5CZ5 - chains F and G of the 28 polymer chains in the assembly; structure by X-ray diffraction, 2.80 A resolution.

== Chain F ==
Protein: Probable proteasome subunit alpha type-7
Organism: Saccharomyces cerevisiae (strain ATCC 204508 / S288c)
Notes: EC 3.4.25.1
Reference sequence: P21242 (PSA7_YEAST); residues -3 to 284 here correspond to UniProt positions 1-288 (UniProt number = residue number + 4)
Amino-acid sequence (288 residues; row label = number of the first residue in the row; numbers below 1 keep their minus sign (Met-3 is residue -3)):
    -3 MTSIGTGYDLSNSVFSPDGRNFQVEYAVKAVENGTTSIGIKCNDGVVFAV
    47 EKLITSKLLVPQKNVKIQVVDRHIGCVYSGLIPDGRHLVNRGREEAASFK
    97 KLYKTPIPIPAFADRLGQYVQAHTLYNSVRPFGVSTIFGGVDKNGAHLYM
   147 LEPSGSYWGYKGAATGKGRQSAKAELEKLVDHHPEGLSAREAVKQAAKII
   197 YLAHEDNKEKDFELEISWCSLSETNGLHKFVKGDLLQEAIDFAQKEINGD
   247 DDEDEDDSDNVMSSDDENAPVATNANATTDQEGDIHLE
Unresolved in the structure: -3 to 1, 245-284
Swiss-Prot annotation at these positions:
  - modified residue: Thr-2 (N-acetylthreonine)

== Chain G ==
Protein: Proteasome subunit alpha type-1
Organism: Saccharomyces cerevisiae (strain ATCC 204508 / S288c)
Notes: EC 3.4.25.1
Reference sequence: P21243 (PSA1_YEAST); residues -8 to 243 here correspond to UniProt positions 1-252 (UniProt number = residue number + 9)
Amino-acid sequence (252 residues; row label = number of the first residue in the row; numbers below 1 keep their minus sign (Met-8 is residue -8)):
    -8 MSGAAAASAAGYDRHITIFSPEGRLYQVEYAFKATNQTNINSLAVRGKDC
    42 TVVISQKKVPDKLLDPTTVSYIFCISRTIGMVVNGPIPDARNAALRAKAE
    92 AAEFRYKYGYDMPCDVLAKRMANLSQIYTQRAYMRPLGVILTFVSVDEEL
   142 GPSIYKTDPAGYYVGYKATATGPKQQEITTNLENHFKKSKIDHINEESWE
   192 KVVEFAITHMIDALGTEFSKNDLEVGVATKDKFFTLSAENIEERLVAIAE
   242 QD
Unresolved in the structure: -8 to 1, 243
Metal / ion sites: Mg2+: Thr8, Tyr119, Arg122, Met125

== Chain F / chain G interface ==
Pairs across the interface (64; chain F residue first):
  Thr2(F) with His6(G), hydrogen bond (backbone-side chain)
  Gly3(F) with His6(G)
  Tyr4(F) with Arg5(G); His6(G); Tyr21(G)
  Ser9(F) with Arg126(G)
  Val10(F) with His6(G); Gln18(G)
  Phe11(F) with Gln18(G), hydrogen bond (backbone-side chain); Tyr21(G); Ala22(G), hydrophobic; Ala25(G), hydrophobic; Arg126(G); Pro127(G); Gly129(G)
  Ser12(F) with Tyr21(G)
  Pro13(F) with Tyr21(G), hydrophobic; Lys24(G), hydrogen bond (backbone-side chain)
  Asp14(F) with Lys24(G)
  Gly15(F) with Tyr21(G); Ala25(G)
  Lys37(F) with Asp56(G), salt bridge
  Asp110(F) with Arg82(G)
  Gln114(F) with Arg82(G), hydrogen bond (side chain-backbone); Asn83(G); Leu86(G)
  Gln117(F) with Pro79(G); Asp80(G); Asn83(G), hydrogen bond; Arg126(G), hydrogen bond
  Thr120(F) with Arg126(G), hydrogen bond (backbone-side chain)
  Leu121(F) with Tyr124(G); Arg126(G), hydrogen bond (backbone-backbone); Leu128(G), hydrophobic
  Tyr122(F) with Tyr124(G); Met125(G), hydrophobic
  Ser150(F) with Pro79(G)
  Gly151(F) with Pro79(G)
  Ser152(F) with Ile78(G); Pro79(G)
  Tyr153(F) with Arg82(G), hydrogen bond (backbone-side chain)
  Trp154(F) with Leu55(G), hydrophobic; Thr59(G); Val60(G), hydrophobic; Ser61(G); Tyr62(G); Ile78(G), hydrophobic; Arg82(G)
  Gly155(F) with Leu55(G); Asp56(G), hydrogen bond (backbone-backbone); Thr59(G), hydrogen bond (backbone-side chain)
  Tyr156(F) with Leu54(G); Leu55(G); Asp56(G)
  Lys157(F) with Lys53(G); Leu54(G), hydrogen bond (backbone-backbone); Leu55(G)
  Gly158(F) with Leu54(G), hydrogen bond (backbone-backbone)
  Lys169(F) with Leu54(G)
  Leu172(F) with Leu54(G)
  Glu173(F) with Lys53(G), salt bridge; Leu54(G)
  Val176(F) with Leu54(G), hydrophobic
  Asp177(F) with Lys53(G), salt bridge
Interface residues without a listed pair, chain F (32 interface residues in all): Tyr145
Interface residues without a listed pair, chain G (29 interface residues in all): Asp52, Pro57

== Summary ==
Chain F and chain G form an interface of 32 and 29 residues respectively; the contacts include 13 hydrogen
bonds and 3 salt bridges. Polar contacts include Lys37(F)-Asp56(G), Glu173(F)-Lys53(G) and Asp177(F)-Lys53(G).
Thr8(G), Tyr119(G), Arg122(G) and Met125(G) form the Mg2+ site.
Chain F is Probable proteasome subunit alpha type-7 and chain G is Proteasome subunit alpha type-1, both from
Saccharomyces cerevisiae (strain ATCC 204508 / S288c); the structure, Yeast 20S proteasome beta1-T1A mutant in
complex with Carfilzomib, was determined by X-ray diffraction (same publication as 5CZ4, 5CZ6, 5CZ7, 5CZ8,
5CZ9, 5CZA and 16 further entries).
